7V68 - chains A and S of the 5 polymer chains in the assembly; structure by electron microscopy, 3.40 A resolution.

[Chain A]
Molecule: Guanine nucleotide-binding protein G(i) subunit alpha-1
From: Homo sapiens
UniProtKB: P63096 (GNAI1_HUMAN); residues 1-354 here = UniProt positions 1-354
Sequence (356 residues; each row starts with the number of its first residue; numbers below 1 keep their minus sign (Gly-1 is residue -1)):
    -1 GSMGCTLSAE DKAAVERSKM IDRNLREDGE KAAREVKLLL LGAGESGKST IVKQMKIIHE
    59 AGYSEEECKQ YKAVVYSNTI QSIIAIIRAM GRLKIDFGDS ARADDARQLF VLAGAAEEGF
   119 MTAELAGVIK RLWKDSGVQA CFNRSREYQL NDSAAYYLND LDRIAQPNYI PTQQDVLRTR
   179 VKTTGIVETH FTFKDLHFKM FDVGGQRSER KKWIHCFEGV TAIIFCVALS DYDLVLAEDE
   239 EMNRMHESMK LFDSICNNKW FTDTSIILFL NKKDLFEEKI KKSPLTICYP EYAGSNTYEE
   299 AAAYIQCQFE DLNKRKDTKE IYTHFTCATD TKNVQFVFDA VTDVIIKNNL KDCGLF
Not modelled in the structure: -1 to 2, 55-181, 233-239
Sequence notes: expression tag (-1 to 0)

[Chain S]
Molecule: scFv16
From: Homo sapiens
Notes: antibody fragment or engineered binder
Sequence (259 residues; numbered 1 to 247 plus 14 insertion-coded residues; 2 numbers in that range are skipped by the numbering (no residue carries them; nothing is unmodelled there); the number before each row is that of its first residue; a row labelled like 121A-121N holds insertion residues (121A, then the next letters in order)):
     1 DVQLVESGGG LVQPGGSRKL SCSASGFAFS SFGMHWVRQA PEKGLEWVAY ISSGSGTIYY
    61 ADTVKGRFTI SRDDPKNTLF LQMTSLRSED TAMYYCVRSI YYYGSSPFDF WGQGTTLTVS
   121 S
121A-121N GGGGSGGGGSGGGG
   124 SDIVMTQATS SVPVTPGESV SISCRSSKSL LHSNGNTYLY WFLQRPGQSP QLLIYRMSNL
   184 ASGVPDRFSG SGSGTAFTLT ISRLEAEDVG VYYCMQHLEY PLTFGAGTKL ELKAAAHHHH
   244 HHHH
Not modelled in the structure: 1, 121A-121N, 236-247
Disulfide bonds: Cys147-Cys217

[Chain A / chain S interface]
Contacting residue pairs - 25 pairs, chain A then chain S:
  Leu5(A) with His155(S)
  Ser6(A) with His155(S), hydrogen bond; Tyr161(S)
  Ala7(A) with His220(S); Leu221(S), hydrogen bond (backbone-backbone); Tyr223(S), hydrophobic
  Glu8(A) with Tyr101(S); Tyr102(S); Ser105(S), hydrogen bond; Pro107(S); Tyr161(S); Tyr163(S), hydrogen bond; Arg179(S), salt bridge; His220(S)
  Asp9(A) with Asn157(S), hydrogen bond; Tyr161(S)
  Ala11(A) with Tyr101(S), hydrophobic
  Ala12(A) with Tyr101(S)
  Glu14(A) with Ser52(S), hydrogen bond; Ser53(S)
  Arg15(A) with Ser31(S), hydrogen bond; Ile100(S); Tyr101(S); Tyr102(S)
  Met18(A) with Ser53(S)
Interface residues without a listed pair, chain A (11 interface residues in all): Thr4
Interface residues without a listed pair, chain S (19 interface residues in all): Tyr50, Thr57, Glu222

[Overview]
The interface between chain A and chain S involves 11 residues on one side and 19 on the other, with 7
hydrogen bonds and 1 salt bridge. Polar pairs include Glu8(A)-Arg179(S), Ser6(A)-His155(S) and
Glu8(A)-Ser105(S).
Here chain A is Guanine nucleotide-binding protein G(i) subunit alpha-1 and chain S is scFv16, both from Homo
sapiens. Entry 7V68 (An Agonist and PAM-bound Class A GPCR with Gi protein complex structure) was determined
by electron microscopy (same publication as 7V69 and 7V6A).
